PDB entry 7OR2 | X-ray diffraction, 2.35 A resolution | chain A

Chain A:
Name: UDP-N-acetylenolpyruvoylglucosamine reductase
Organism: Pseudomonas aeruginosa (strain ATCC 15692 / DSM 22644 / CIP 104116 / JCM 14847 / LMG 12228 / 1C / PRS 101 / PAO1)
Notes: EC 1.3.1.98
UniProt: Q9HZM7 (MURB_PSEAE); residue numbers follow UniProt; this construct covers 3-339
Amino-acid sequence (340 residues; each row starts with the number of its first residue; numbering starts at 0):
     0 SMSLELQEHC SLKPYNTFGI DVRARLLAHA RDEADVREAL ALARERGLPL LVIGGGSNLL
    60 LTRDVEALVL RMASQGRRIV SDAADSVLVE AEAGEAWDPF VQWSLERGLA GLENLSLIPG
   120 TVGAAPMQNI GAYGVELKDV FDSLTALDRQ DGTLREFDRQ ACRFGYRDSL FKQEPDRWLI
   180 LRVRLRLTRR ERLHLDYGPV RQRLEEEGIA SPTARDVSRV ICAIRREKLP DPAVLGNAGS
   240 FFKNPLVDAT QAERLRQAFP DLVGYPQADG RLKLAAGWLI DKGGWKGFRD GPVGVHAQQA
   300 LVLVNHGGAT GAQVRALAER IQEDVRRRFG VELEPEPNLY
Unresolved in the structure: 0-2
Construct notes: expression tag (0-2)
Ligand contacts:
  - 5-methyl-1-phenyl-pyrazole-4-carboxylic acid (9FH): Ala131, Tyr132, Gly133, Arg166, Arg224, Leu228, Gly238, Ser239, Asn243, Val301
  - FAD (flavin-adenine dinucleotide): Thr16, Leu50, Val51, Ile52, Gly53, Gly54, Gly55, Ser56, Asn57, Leu58, Met71, Ala92, Ile117, Pro118, Gly119, Thr120, Gly122, Ala123, Met126, Gln127, Ile129, Gly130, Ala131, Arg166, Trp177, Leu178, Ile179, Arg224, Pro229, Pro231, Asn236, Ala237, Gly238, Glu335, Asn337
Curated features (UniProtKB/Swiss-Prot):
  - active site: Arg166, Ser239 (Proton donor), Glu335
What the authors report for this chain:
  - binding site for 5-methyl-1-phenyl-pyrazole-4-carboxylic acid: Tyr132, Arg166, Ser239, Asn243

Overview:
Ligands of chain A: flavin-adenine dinucleotide and 5-methyl-1-phenyl-pyrazole-4-carboxylic acid. From
UniProt: 3 active-site residues. From the paper: a binding site for 5-methyl-1-phenyl-pyrazole-4-carboxylic
acid at Tyr132, Arg166 and Ser239 among others.
Chain A is UDP-N-acetylenolpyruvoylglucosamine reductase (Pseudomonas aeruginosa (strain ATCC 15692 / DSM
22644 / CIP 104116 / JCM 14847 / LMG 12228 / 1C / PRS 101 / PAO1)); the structure, Crystal structure of
UDP-N-acetylenolpyruvoylglucosamine reductase (MurB) from Pseudomonas aeruginosa in complex with FAD and a
pyrazole ..., was determined by X-ray diffraction together with 7ORZ and 7OSQ from the same study.
